5B24 - chains D and J of the 10 polymer chains in the assembly; structure by X-ray diffraction, 3.60 A resolution.

Chain D:
Molecule: Histone H2B type 1-J
From: Homo sapiens
Reference sequence: P06899 (H2B1J_HUMAN); residues 0-125 here correspond to UniProt positions 1-126 (UniProt number = residue number + 1)
Sequence (129 residues; each row starts with the number of its first residue; numbers below 1 keep their minus sign (Gly-3 is residue -3)):
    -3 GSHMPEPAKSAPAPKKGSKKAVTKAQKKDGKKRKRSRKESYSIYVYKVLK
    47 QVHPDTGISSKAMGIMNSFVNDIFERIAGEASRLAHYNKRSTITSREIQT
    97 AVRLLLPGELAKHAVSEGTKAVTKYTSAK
Disordered / not traced: -3 to 31, 125
Sequence notes: expression tag (-3 to -1)
UniProt features mapped onto this chain:
  - modified residue: Pro1 (N-acetylproline), Glu2 (ADP-ribosyl glutamic acid), Lys5 (N6-(2-hydroxyisobutyryl)lysine), Ser6 (ADP-ribosylserine), Lys11 (N6-(beta-hydroxybutyryl)lysine), Lys12 (N6-(2-hydroxyisobutyryl)lysine), Ser14 (Phosphoserine), Lys15 (N6-acetyllysine), Lys16 (N6-(beta-hydroxybutyryl)lysine), Lys20 (N6-(2-hydroxyisobutyryl)lysine), Lys23 (N6-(2-hydroxyisobutyryl)lysine), Lys24 (N6-(2-hydroxyisobutyryl)lysine), Lys34 (N6-(2-hydroxyisobutyryl)lysine), Glu35 (PolyADP-ribosyl glutamic acid), Ser36 (Phosphoserine), Lys43 (N6-(2-hydroxyisobutyryl)lysine), Lys46 (N6-(2-hydroxyisobutyryl)lysine), Lys57 (N6,N6-dimethyllysine), Arg79 (Dimethylated arginine), Lys85 (N6,N6,N6-trimethyllysine) and 6 more in UniProt
  - glycosylation: Ser112 (O-linked (GlcNAc) serine)
  - cross-link (Glycyl lysine isopeptide (Lys-Gly)): Lys5 (interchain with G-Cter in SUMO2), Lys20 (interchain with G-Cter in SUMO2), Lys34 (interchain with G-Cter in ubiquitin), Lys120 (interchain with G-Cter in ubiquitin)

Chain J:
Molecule: 145-nt DNA strand
From: Homo sapiens
Sequence (145 nucleotides; numbered 146 to 290; the number before each row is that of its first residue):
   146 ATCAATATCCACCTGCAGATTCTACCAAAAGTGTATTTGGAAACTGCTCC
   196 ATCAAAAGGCATGTTCAGCTGAATTCAGCTGAACATGCCTTTTGATGGAG
   246 CAGTTTCCAAATACACXTTGGTAGAATCTGCAGGTGGATATTGAT
Modified residues: TTD (cis-syn cyclobutane thymine dimer) at position 262

Interface between chain D and chain J:
Residue-residue contacts (7):
  Arg33(D) - DT267(J)  hydrogen bond to the sugar
  Arg33(D) - DA268(J)  phosphate contact
  Lys34(D) - DA268(J)  hydrogen bond to the phosphate
  Glu35(D) - DT267(J)  phosphate contact
  Ser36(D) - DT267(J)  hydrogen bond to the phosphate
  Ile39(D) - DT267(J)  phosphate contact
  Tyr40(D) - DG266(J)  hydrogen bond to the phosphate
Other interface residues (no listed pair), chain D (7 interface residues in all): Lys43
Other interface residues (no listed pair), chain J (4 interface residues in all): DG265

Overview:
7 residues of chain D and 4 residues of chain J are in contact; the contacts include 4 hydrogen bonds. Polar
pairs include Arg33(D)-DT267(J), Lys34(D)-DA268(J) and Ser36(D)-DT267(J).
Chain D is Histone H2B type 1-J and chain J is a 145-nt DNA strand, both from Homo sapiens; the structure, The
crystal structure of the nucleosome containing cyclobutane pyrimidine dimer, was determined by X-ray
diffraction.
